8EZ8 - chains H and L of the 3 polymer chains in the assembly; structure by electron microscopy, 2.78 A resolution.

== Chain H ==
Protein: Heavy chain of influenza virus neuraminidase antibody 3C08
Source organism: Homo sapiens
Notes: antibody fragment or engineered binder
Sequence (125 residues; numbered 1 to 113 plus 12 insertion-coded residues; the number before each row is that of its first residue; a row labelled like 82A-82C holds insertion residues (82A, then the next letters in order)):
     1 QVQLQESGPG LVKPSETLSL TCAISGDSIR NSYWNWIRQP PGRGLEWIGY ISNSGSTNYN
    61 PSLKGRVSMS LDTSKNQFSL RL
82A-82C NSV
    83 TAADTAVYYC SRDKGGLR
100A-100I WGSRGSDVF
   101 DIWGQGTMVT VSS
Not modelled in the structure: 1
Disulfides: Cys22-Cys92

== Chain L ==
Protein: Light chain of influenza virus neuraminidase antibody 3C08
Source organism: Homo sapiens
Notes: antibody fragment or engineered binder
Sequence (109 residues; each row starts with the number of its first residue; note: 1 number in that range is skipped by the numbering (no residue carries it; nothing is unmodelled there); a row labelled like 27A-27B holds insertion residues (27A, then the next letters in order)):
     2 SVLTQPPS
    11 ASGTPGQGVT ISCSGST
27A-27B SN
    28 IGSNTVNWYQ QLPGTAPKLL IYSNDQRPSG VPDRFSGSKS GTSASLAISG LQSDDEADYH
    88 CAAWDDSL
95A-95B NG
    96 WVFGGGSRLT V
  106A L
Disulfides: Cys23-Cys88

== Chain H / chain L interface ==
Contacting residue pairs (42; chain H residue first):
  Asn35(H) - Trp96(L)
  Gln39(H) - Gln38(L)  hydrogen bond
  Gly44(H) - Gly100(L)
  Leu45(H) - Pro44(L)  hydrophobic
  Leu45(H) - His87(L)
  Leu45(H) - Phe98(L)
  Trp47(H) - Gly95B(L)
  Trp47(H) - Trp96(L)
  Asn58(H) - Asn95A(L)  hydrogen bond (side chain-backbone)
  Asn60(H) - Leu95(L)
  Tyr91(H) - Gln38(L)  hydrogen bond
  Tyr91(H) - Ala43(L)  hydrophobic
  Tyr91(H) - Pro44(L)
  Arg100(H) - Asn31(L)
  Arg100(H) - Trp91(L)
  Arg100(H) - Trp96(L)
  Trp100A(H) - Asn31(L)
  Trp100A(H) - Trp91(L)
  Trp100A(H) - Asp93(L)  hydrogen bond
  Gly100B(H) - Ser30(L)
  Gly100B(H) - Asn31(L)
  Gly100B(H) - Thr32(L)
  Ser100C(H) - Thr32(L)
  Arg100D(H) - Thr32(L)
  Arg100D(H) - Tyr49(L)
  Arg100D(H) - Ser50(L)  hydrogen bond
  Gly100E(H) - Thr32(L)
  Gly100E(H) - Ser50(L)  hydrogen bond (backbone-side chain)
  Ser100F(H) - Asn34(L)  hydrogen bond (backbone-side chain)
  Ser100F(H) - Tyr49(L)
  Ser100F(H) - Ser50(L)
  Asp100G(H) - Leu46(L)
  Asp100G(H) - Tyr49(L)
  Val100H(H) - Asn34(L)
  Val100H(H) - Tyr36(L)  hydrogen bond (backbone-side chain)
  Val100H(H) - Trp96(L)  hydrophobic
  Phe100I(H) - Tyr36(L)
  Phe100I(H) - Trp96(L)
  Phe100I(H) - Phe98(L)  hydrophobic
  Trp103(H) - Ala43(L)  hydrophobic
  Trp103(H) - Pro44(L)
  Gly104(H) - Ala43(L)
Also at the interface, not in a pair above, chain H (26 interface residues in all): Ile37, Tyr50, Pro61, Asp95, Asp101, Gln105
Also at the interface, not in a pair above, chain L (23 interface residues in all): Thr42, Gln53, Gly99

== In short ==
26 residues of chain H and 23 residues of chain L are in contact, with 8 hydrogen bonds. Among the polar pairs
are Gln39(H)-Gln38(L), Asn58(H)-Asn95A(L) and Tyr91(H)-Gln38(L).
Chain H is Heavy chain of influenza virus neuraminidase antibody 3C08 and chain L is Light chain of influenza
virus neuraminidase antibody 3C08, both from Homo sapiens; the structure, Structure of 3C08 Fab in complex
with A/Moscow/10/1999 (H3N2) influenza virus neuraminidase, was determined by electron microscopy, deposited
together with 8EZ3 and 8EZ7.
